PDB entry 8ROE | X-ray diffraction, 1.36 A resolution | chains A and B

# Chain A
Name: Structural maintenance of chromosomes protein 1A
Organism: Homo sapiens
UniProt: Q14683 (SMC1A_HUMAN); numbering as in UniProt; present here: 1-175, 1057-1233
Amino-acid sequence (366 residues; each row starts with the number of its first residue; note: 867 numbers in that range are skipped by the numbering (no residue carries them; nothing is unmodelled there)):
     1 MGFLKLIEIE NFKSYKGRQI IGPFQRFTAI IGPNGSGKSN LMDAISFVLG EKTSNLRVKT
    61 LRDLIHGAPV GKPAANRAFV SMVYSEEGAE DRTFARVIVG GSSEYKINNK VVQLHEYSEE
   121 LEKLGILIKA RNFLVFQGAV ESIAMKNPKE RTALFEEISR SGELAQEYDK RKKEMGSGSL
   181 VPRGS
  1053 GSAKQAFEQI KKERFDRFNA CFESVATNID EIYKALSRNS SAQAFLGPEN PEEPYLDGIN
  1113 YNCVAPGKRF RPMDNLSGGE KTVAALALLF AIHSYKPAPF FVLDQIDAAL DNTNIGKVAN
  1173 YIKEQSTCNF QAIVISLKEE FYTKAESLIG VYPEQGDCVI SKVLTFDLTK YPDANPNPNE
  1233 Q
Disordered / not traced: 1, 1179-1180, 1228-1233
Differences from the reference sequence: linker (176-185, 1053-1056); engineered mutation Gln-1157 (Glu in Q14683)
Swiss-Prot annotation at these positions:
  - binding site (ATP): Gly-32 to Ser-39
  - natural variant: Val-58 to Arg-62 (deletion: In CDLS2), Phe-133 (F133V: In CDLS2), Glu-141 (E141K: In CDLS2), Tyr-1085 (Y1085C: In CDLS2), Phe-1122 (F1122L: In CDLS2), Arg-1123 (R1123W: In CDLS2), Asn-1166 (N1166T: In CDLS2; uncertain significance), Leu-1189 (L1189F: In CDLS2; uncertain significance)
Small-molecule neighbours: ADP (adenosine-5'-diphosphate): Lys-13, Ser-14, Pro-33, Asn-34, Gly-35, Ser-36, Gly-37, Lys-38, Ser-39, Asn-40, Arg-57, Asp-63, Leu-64, Ile-65, His-66, Gly-67, Pro-69, Cys-1210, Val-1211
Reported in the primary citation:
  - mutagenesis - R57A: abolished catalytic activity on isolated SMC1A-HD
  - mutagenesis - R57A: decreased catalytic activity on SMC3CC/RAD21N

# Chain B
Name: 64-kDa C-terminal product
Organism: Homo sapiens
UniProt: O60216 (RAD21_HUMAN); residue numbers follow UniProt; this construct covers 558-629
Amino-acid sequence (81 residues; each row starts with the number of its first residue):
   557 MKRTQQMLHG LQRALAKTGA ESISLLELCR NTNRKQAAAK FYSFLVLKKQ QAIELTQEEP
   617 YSDIIATPGP RFHGSLEVLF Q
Disordered / not traced: 557-569, 637
Differences from the reference sequence: initiating methionine (557); expression tag (630-637)
Swiss-Prot annotation at these positions:
  - modified residue: Thr-623 (Phosphothreonine)
  - natural variant: Cys-585 (C585R: In CDLS4), Ala-622 (A622T: In MGS)

# How chain A and chain B interact
Residue-residue contacts - 55 pairs, chain A then chain B:
  Gly-22(A) / Pro-616(B)
  Pro-23(A) / Pro-616(B)
  Pro-23(A) / Tyr-617(B)  hydrogen bond (backbone-side chain)
  Ile-31(A) / Tyr-598(B)  hydrophobic
  Gly-32(A) / Tyr-598(B)
  Gly-32(A) / Leu-601(B)
  Pro-33(A) / Tyr-598(B)
  Pro-33(A) / Leu-601(B)
  Pro-33(A) / Lys-605(B)
  Asn-34(A) / Lys-605(B)  hydrogen bond (backbone-side chain)
  Tyr-1194(A) / Tyr-598(B)
  Thr-1195(A) / Arg-590(B)  hydrogen bond (backbone-side chain)
  Thr-1195(A) / Lys-591(B)  hydrogen bond
  Thr-1195(A) / Ala-594(B)
  Lys-1196(A) / Arg-590(B)  hydrogen bond (backbone-side chain)
  Ala-1197(A) / Arg-590(B)  hydrogen bond (backbone-side chain)
  Ser-1199(A) / Tyr-617(B)  hydrogen bond
  Leu-1200(A) / Phe-597(B)  hydrophobic
  Gly-1202(A) / Phe-597(B)
  Gly-1202(A) / Leu-601(B)
  Tyr-1204(A) / Lys-604(B)
  Pro-1205(A) / Lys-604(B)
  Pro-1205(A) / Lys-605(B)
  Glu-1206(A) / Lys-604(B)  salt bridge
  Gln-1207(A) / Gln-607(B)
  Leu-1216(A) / Phe-597(B)  hydrophobic
  Leu-1216(A) / Leu-601(B)  hydrophobic
  Leu-1216(A) / Leu-611(B)  hydrophobic
  Leu-1216(A) / Gln-613(B)
  Leu-1216(A) / Ile-620(B)  hydrophobic
  Thr-1217(A) / Gln-613(B)  hydrogen bond (backbone-side chain)
  Thr-1217(A) / Pro-616(B)
  Thr-1217(A) / Tyr-617(B)  hydrogen bond (side chain-backbone)
  Thr-1217(A) / Ile-620(B)
  Phe-1218(A) / Leu-581(B)  hydrophobic
  Phe-1218(A) / Cys-585(B)  hydrophobic
  Phe-1218(A) / Ala-593(B)
  Phe-1218(A) / Phe-597(B)  hydrophobic
  Phe-1218(A) / Tyr-617(B)
  Asp-1219(A) / Tyr-617(B)
  Leu-1220(A) / Arg-590(B)  hydrogen bond (backbone-side chain)
  Leu-1220(A) / Ala-594(B)  hydrophobic
  Thr-1221(A) / Arg-590(B)
  Tyr-1223(A) / Leu-582(B)
  Tyr-1223(A) / Cys-585(B)
  Tyr-1223(A) / Thr-588(B)
  Tyr-1223(A) / Asn-589(B)
  Tyr-1223(A) / Arg-590(B)  hydrogen bond (backbone-side chain)
  Tyr-1223(A) / Ala-593(B)  hydrophobic
  Pro-1224(A) / Thr-588(B)
  Pro-1224(A) / Asn-589(B)
  Pro-1224(A) / Arg-590(B)  hydrogen bond (backbone-backbone)
  Asp-1225(A) / Arg-590(B)
  Ala-1226(A) / Asn-589(B)  hydrogen bond (backbone-side chain)
  Asn-1227(A) / Asn-589(B)  hydrogen bond
Also at the interface, not in a pair above, chain A (33 interface residues in all): Gln-25, Glu-1192, Val-1203, Val-1215, Lys-1222
Also at the interface, not in a pair above, chain B (21 interface residues in all): Val-602

# Summary
The interface between chain A and chain B involves 33 residues on one side and 21 on the other, with 14
hydrogen bonds and 1 salt bridge. Among the polar pairs are Glu-1206(A)/Lys-604(B), Pro-23(A)/Tyr-617(B) and
Asn-34(A)/Lys-605(B). The paper reports that R57A of chain A abolishes catalytic activity on isolated
SMC1A-HD; R57A of chain A reduces catalytic activity on SMC3CC/RAD21N.
Here chain A is Structural maintenance of chromosomes protein 1A and chain B is 64-kDa C-terminal product,
both from Homo sapiens. Entry 8ROE (Human cohesin SMC1A-HD(shortCC-EQ)/RAD21-C complex - ADP-bound
conformation) was determined by X-ray diffraction together with 8P0A, 8PQ5, 8RO6, 8RO7, 8RO8, 8RO9 and 11
further entries from the same study.
